PDB entry 8VLR | electron microscopy, 2.60 A resolution | chains C and L of the 10 polymer chains in the assembly

[Chain C]
Name: Histone H2A type 1-B/E
Organism: Homo sapiens
UniProt: P04908 (H2A1B_HUMAN); residues 11-118 here correspond to UniProt positions 12-119 (UniProt number = residue number + 1)
Amino-acid sequence (108 residues; row label = number of the first residue in the row):
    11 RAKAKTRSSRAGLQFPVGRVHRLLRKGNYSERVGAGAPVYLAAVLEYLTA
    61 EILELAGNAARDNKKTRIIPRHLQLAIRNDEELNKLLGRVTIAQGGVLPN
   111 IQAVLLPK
UniProt features mapped onto this chain:
  - modified residue: Lys-13 (N6-(beta-hydroxybutyryl)lysine), Lys-36 (N6-(2-hydroxyisobutyryl)lysine), Lys-74 (N6-(2-hydroxyisobutyryl)lysine), Lys-75 (N6-(2-hydroxyisobutyryl)lysine), Lys-95 (N6-(2-hydroxyisobutyryl)lysine), Gln-104 (N5-methylglutamine), Lys-118 (N6-(2-hydroxyisobutyryl)lysine)
  - cross-link (Glycyl lysine isopeptide (Lys-Gly)): Lys-13 (interchain with G-Cter in ubiquitin), Lys-15 (interchain with G-Cter in ubiquitin)

[Chain L]
Molecule: 136-nt DNA strand
Organism: Homo sapiens
Sequence (136 nucleotides; each row starts with the number of its first residue):
   148 TCATAATGGAGCACCAGATTCTACCAAAAGTGTATTTGGTAACTGCTCCA
   198 TCAAAAGGCAGGTTCAGCTGAATTCAGCTGAACCTGCCTTTTGTTGGAGC
   248 AGTTTCTAAATACACTTTTGGAAGAACAGGCAGAGA

[Interface between chain C and chain L]
Pairs across the interface - 16 pairs, chain C then chain L:
  Arg-11(C) / DT265(L)  phosphate contact
  Lys-13(C) / DT266(L)  salt bridge to the phosphate
  Arg-29(C) / DG268(L)  phosphate contact
  Arg-29(C) / DA269(L)  salt bridge to the phosphate
  Glu-41(C) / DA259(L)  phosphate contact
  Arg-42(C) / DT258(L)  hydrogen bond to the sugar
  Arg-42(C) / DA259(L)  phosphate contact
  Val-43(C) / DT258(L)  phosphate contact
  Val-43(C) / DA259(L)  hydrogen bond to the phosphate
  Gly-44(C) / DT258(L)  phosphate contact
  Ala-45(C) / DT258(L)  hydrogen bond to the phosphate
  Lys-75(C) / DC278(L)  phosphate contact
  Thr-76(C) / DC278(L)  hydrogen bond to the phosphate
  Arg-77(C) / DG277(L)  hydrogen bond to the sugar
  Arg-77(C) / DC278(L)  hydrogen bond to the phosphate
  Lys-118(C) / DT216(L)  salt bridge to the phosphate
Also at the interface, not in a pair above, chain C (15 interface residues in all): Thr-16, His-31, Arg-35
Also at the interface, not in a pair above, chain L (12 interface residues in all): DT264, DG267, DA279

[Overview]
15 residues of chain C and 12 residues of chain L are in contact, with 6 hydrogen bonds and 3 salt bridges.
Among the polar pairs are Arg-42(C)/DT258(L), Arg-77(C)/DG277(L) and Val-43(C)/DA259(L).
Here chain C is Histone H2A type 1-B/E and chain L is a 136-nt DNA strand, both from Homo sapiens. Entry 8VLR
(Cryo-EM structure of native H2AK119bu nucleosome at 2.6) was determined by electron microscopy.
